3UTU - chains H and I of the 3 polymer chains in the assembly; structure by X-ray diffraction, 1.55 A resolution.

Chain H:
Name: Thrombin heavy chain
From: Homo sapiens
Notes: EC 3.4.21.5
UniProt: P00734 (THRB_HUMAN); the construct lacks a stretch of the UniProt sequence and is renumbered around it, so the offset changes along the chain: 16-36 = UniProt 364-384; 37-60 = UniProt 386-409; 61-77 = UniProt 419-435; 78-97 = UniProt 437-456; 7 more segments
Chain sequence (259 residues; each row starts with the number of its first residue; note: 1 number in that range is skipped by the numbering (no residue carries it; nothing is unmodelled there); a row labelled like 60A-60I holds insertion residues (60A, then the next letters in order)):
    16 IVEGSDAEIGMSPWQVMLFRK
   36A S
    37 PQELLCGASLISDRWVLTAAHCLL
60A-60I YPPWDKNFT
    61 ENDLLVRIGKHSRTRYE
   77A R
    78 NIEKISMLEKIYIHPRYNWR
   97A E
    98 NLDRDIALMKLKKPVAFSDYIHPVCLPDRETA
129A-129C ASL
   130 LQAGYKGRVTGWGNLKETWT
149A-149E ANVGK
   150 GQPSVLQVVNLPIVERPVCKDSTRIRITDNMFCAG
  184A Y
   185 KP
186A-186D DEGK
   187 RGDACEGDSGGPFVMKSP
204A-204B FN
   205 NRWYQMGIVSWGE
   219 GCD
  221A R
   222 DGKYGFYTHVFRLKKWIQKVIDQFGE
Unresolved in the structure: 16, 147-149, 149A-149E, 247
Curated features (UniProtKB/Swiss-Prot):
  - region: Ala-183 to Val-200 (High affinity receptor-binding region which is also known as the TP508 peptide)
  - active site (Charge relay system): His-57, Asp-102, Ser-195
  - glycosylation: Asn-60G (N-linked (GlcNAc...) (complex) asparagine)
Disulfide bonds: Cys-42/Cys-58, Cys-168/Cys-182, Cys-191/Cys-220
Small-molecule neighbours: 1TS ((2S)-N-[(4-carbamimidoylphenyl)methyl]-1-[(2S)-2-[(3-chloro-4-methoxybenzene)sulfonamido]-3-{[(4-cyanophenyl)methyl]carbamoyl}propanoyl]pyrrolidine-2-carboxamide): His-57, Tyr-60A, Trp-60D, Trp-96, Glu-97A, Asn-98, Leu-99, Glu-146, Ile-174, Asp-189, Ala-190, Cys-191, Glu-192, Ser-195, Val-213, Ser-214, Trp-215, Gly-216, Glu-217, Gly-219, Cys-220, Arg-221A, Lys-224, Gly-226

Chain I:
Name: Hirudin variant-1
UniProt: P01050 (HIRV1_HIRME); residue numbers follow UniProt; this construct covers 54-64
Chain sequence (11 residues; row label = number of the first residue in the row):
    54 GDFEEIPEEYL
Unresolved in the structure: 54, 64
Modified residues: Tyr-63 (o-sulfo-l-tyrosine; TYS)

How chain H and chain I interact:
Pairs across the interface - 22 pairs, chain H then chain I:
  Phe-34(H) with Phe-56(I), hydrophobic
  Gln-38(H) with Glu-57(I); Glu-58(I); Ile-59(I)
  Glu-39(H) with Phe-56(I)
  Leu-40(H) with Phe-56(I)
  Leu-65(H) with Ile-59(I), hydrophobic; Tyr-63(I)
  Arg-67(H) with Ile-59(I)
  Arg-73(H) with Asp-55(I), salt bridge; Phe-56(I)
  Thr-74(H) with Asp-55(I); Phe-56(I); Glu-57(I), hydrogen bond (backbone-backbone)
  Arg-75(H) with Glu-57(I)
  Tyr-76(H) with Glu-57(I), hydrogen bond (backbone-side chain); Pro-60(I); Tyr-63(I)
  Glu-80(H) with Tyr-63(I)
  Lys-81(H) with Tyr-63(I)
  Ile-82(H) with Ile-59(I), hydrophobic; Tyr-63(I)
Also at the interface, not in a pair above, chain H (15 interface residues in all): Met-32, Lys-36

Summary:
The interface between chain H and chain I involves 15 residues on one side and 7 on the other; the contacts
include 2 hydrogen bonds and 1 salt bridge. Polar pairs include Arg-73(H)/Asp-55(I), Tyr-76(H)/Glu-57(I) and
Thr-74(H)/Glu-57(I). Chain H binds compound 1TS.
Chain H is Thrombin heavy chain (Homo sapiens) and chain I is Hirudin variant-1; the structure, High affinity
inhibitor of human thrombin, was determined by X-ray diffraction.
